PDB entry 6AT9 | X-ray diffraction, 2.95 A resolution | chains A and C of the 3 polymer chains in the assembly

Chain A:
Name: HLA class I histocompatibility antigen, A-1 alpha chain
Organism: Homo sapiens
Reference sequence: P30443 (1A01_HUMAN); residues 1-280 here correspond to UniProt positions 25-304 (UniProt number = residue number + 24)
Sequence (283 residues; numbered -2 to 280; the number before each row is that of its first residue; numbers below 1 keep their minus sign (Met-2 is residue -2)):
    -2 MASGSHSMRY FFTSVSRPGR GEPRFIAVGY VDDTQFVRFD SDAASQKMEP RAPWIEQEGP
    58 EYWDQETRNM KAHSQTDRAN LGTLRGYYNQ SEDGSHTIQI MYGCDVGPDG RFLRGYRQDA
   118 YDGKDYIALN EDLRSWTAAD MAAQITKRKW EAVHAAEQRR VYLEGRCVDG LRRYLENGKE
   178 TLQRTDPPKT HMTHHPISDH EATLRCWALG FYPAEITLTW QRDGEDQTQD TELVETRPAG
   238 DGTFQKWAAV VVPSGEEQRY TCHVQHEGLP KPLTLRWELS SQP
Unresolved in the structure: -2 to 0, 275-280
Sequence notes: initiating methionine (-2); expression tag (-1 to 0)
Disulfide bonds: Cys101-Cys164, Cys203-Cys259

Chain C:
Name: ALK
Sequence (10 residues; each row starts with the number of its first residue):
     1 AQDIYRASYY
What the authors report for this chain:
  - conformationally variable residues (side-chain flip): Arg6

Interface between chain A and chain C:
Residue-residue contacts (44):
  Met5(A) - Ala1(C)
  Tyr7(A) - Ala1(C)  hydrogen bond (side chain-backbone)
  Tyr7(A) - Gln2(C)
  Met45(A) - Gln2(C)
  Tyr59(A) - Ala1(C)
  Glu63(A) - Ala1(C)
  Glu63(A) - Gln2(C)  hydrogen bond (side chain-backbone)
  Asn66(A) - Gln2(C)
  Asn66(A) - Asp3(C)
  Asn66(A) - Ile4(C)
  Met67(A) - Gln2(C)
  His70(A) - Tyr5(C)
  Thr73(A) - Tyr5(C)
  Thr73(A) - Ser8(C)
  Thr73(A) - Tyr9(C)
  Ala76(A) - Tyr9(C)  hydrophobic
  Asn77(A) - Ser8(C)  hydrogen bond (side chain-backbone)
  Asn77(A) - Tyr9(C)
  Asn77(A) - Tyr10(C)  hydrogen bond (side chain-backbone)
  Thr80(A) - Tyr10(C)
  Leu81(A) - Tyr10(C)  hydrophobic
  Tyr84(A) - Tyr10(C)  hydrogen bond (side chain-backbone)
  Ile95(A) - Tyr10(C)  hydrophobic
  Tyr99(A) - Gln2(C)
  Tyr99(A) - Asp3(C)  hydrogen bond (side chain-backbone)
  Arg114(A) - Tyr5(C)  hydrogen bond
  Asp116(A) - Tyr10(C)  hydrogen bond
  Thr143(A) - Tyr10(C)  hydrogen bond (side chain-backbone)
  Lys146(A) - Tyr10(C)  hydrogen bond (side chain-backbone)
  Trp147(A) - Ser8(C)
  Trp147(A) - Tyr9(C)  hydrogen bond (side chain-backbone)
  Trp147(A) - Tyr10(C)  hydrophobic
  Ala152(A) - Ala7(C)
  Gln155(A) - Arg6(C)
  Arg156(A) - Asp3(C)  salt bridge
  Arg156(A) - Tyr5(C)
  Arg156(A) - Arg6(C)
  Arg156(A) - Ala7(C)
  Tyr159(A) - Ala1(C)  hydrogen bond (side chain-backbone)
  Tyr159(A) - Gln2(C)
  Tyr159(A) - Asp3(C)
  Arg163(A) - Gln2(C)
  Arg163(A) - Ile4(C)
  Tyr171(A) - Ala1(C)  hydrogen bond (side chain-backbone)
Interface residues without a listed pair, chain A (32 interface residues in all): Phe9, Asp74, Ile97, Tyr123, Gly167
The authors on this interface:
  - interface residues, chain C: Tyr10(C)

Overview:
32 residues of chain A face 10 of chain C across their interface, with 13 hydrogen bonds and 1 salt bridge.
Polar pairs include Arg156(A)-Asp3(C), Tyr7(A)-Ala1(C) and Glu63(A)-Gln2(C). From the paper: the interface
residue Tyr10(C); conformational variability at Arg6(C).
Here chain A is HLA class I histocompatibility antigen, A-1 alpha chain (Homo sapiens) and chain C is ALK.
Entry 6AT9 (Crystal structure of an anaplastic lymphoma kinase-derived neuroblastoma tumor antigen bound to
the Human Major Histocompatibility ...) was determined by X-ray diffraction (same publication as 5VZ5 and
5TXS).
